PDB entry 6P1P | X-ray diffraction, 1.75 A resolution | chains A and D of the 4 polymer chains in the assembly

# Chain A
Molecule: DNA-directed DNA/RNA polymerase mu
Organism: Homo sapiens
Notes: EC 2.7.7.7
Reference sequence: Q9NP87 (DPOLM_HUMAN); residue numbers follow UniProt; this construct covers 134-397, 410-494
Sequence (354 residues; numbered 129 to 494; 12 numbers in that range are skipped by the numbering (no residue carries them; nothing is unmodelled there); the number before each row is that of its first residue):
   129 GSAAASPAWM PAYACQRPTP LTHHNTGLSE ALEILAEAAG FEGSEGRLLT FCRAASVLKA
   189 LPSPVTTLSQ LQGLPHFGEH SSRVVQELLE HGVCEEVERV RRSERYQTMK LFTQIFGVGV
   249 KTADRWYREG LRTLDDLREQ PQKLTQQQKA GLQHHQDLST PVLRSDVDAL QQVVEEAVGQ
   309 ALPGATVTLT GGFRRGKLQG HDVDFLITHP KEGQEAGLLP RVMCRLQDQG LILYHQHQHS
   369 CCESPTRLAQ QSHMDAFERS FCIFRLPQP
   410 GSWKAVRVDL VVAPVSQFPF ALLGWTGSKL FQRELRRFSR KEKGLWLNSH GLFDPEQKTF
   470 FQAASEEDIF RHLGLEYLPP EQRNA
Disordered / not traced: 129-137, 367-382
Sequence notes: expression tag (129-133); linker (410)
Ion coordination: Na+: Thr241, Ile243, Val246 (shared with 1 residue of chain P); Mg2+ site 1: Asp330, Asp332, Asp418 (together with 0KX) (shared with 1 residue of chain P); Mg2+ site 2: Asp330, Asp332 (together with 0KX)
Small-molecule neighbours: 0KX (2'-deoxy-5'-O-[(R)-hydroxy{[(R)-hydroxy(phosphonooxy)phosphoryl]amino}phosphoryl]cytidine): Gly319, Gly320, Arg323, Lys325, Gln327, Gly328, His329, Asp330, Asp332, Asp418, Gly433, Trp434, Thr435, Gly436, Ser437, Lys438, Gln441
UniProt features mapped onto this chain:
  - region: Arg323 to Asp332 (Involved in ssDNA binding)
  - binding site (Mg(2+)): Asp330, Asp332, Asp418
  - site: Gly433 (Responsible for the low discrimination between dNTP and rNTP)

# Chain D
Molecule: 4-nt DNA strand
Sequence (4 nucleotides; numbered 1 to 4; the number before each row is that of its first residue):
     1 GCCG

# Interface between chain A and chain D
Residue-residue contacts - 15 pairs, chain A then chain D:
  Ala140(A) - DG4(D)  phosphate contact
  Gly174(A) - DG1(D)  hydrogen bond to the base
  Arg175(A) - DG1(D)  salt bridge to the phosphate
  Thr178(A) - DG1(D)  hydrogen bond to the base
  Thr178(A) - DC2(D)  sugar contact
  Phe179(A) - DG1(D)  sugar contact
  Pro203(A) - DC3(D)  phosphate contact
  His204(A) - DC2(D)  sugar contact
  His204(A) - DC3(D)  hydrogen bond to the phosphate
  Gly206(A) - DC2(D)  hydrogen bond to the phosphate
  Glu207(A) - DC2(D)  hydrogen bond to the phosphate
  His208(A) - DG1(D)  salt bridge to the phosphate
  His208(A) - DC2(D)  hydrogen bond to the phosphate
  Ser209(A) - DG1(D)  phosphate contact
  Ser209(A) - DC2(D)  hydrogen bond to the phosphate
Also at the interface, not in a pair above, chain A (14 interface residues in all): Arg181, Leu202, Phe205

# Overview
Chain A and chain D form an interface of 14 and 4 residues respectively; the contacts include 7 hydrogen bonds
and 2 salt bridges. Polar contacts include Gly174(A)-DG1(D), Thr178(A)-DG1(D) and His204(A)-DC3(D). Bound to
chain A: compound 0KX. From UniProt: 3 Mg2+-binding residues on chain A.
Chain A is DNA-directed DNA/RNA polymerase mu (Homo sapiens) and chain D is a 4-nt DNA strand; the structure,
Pre-catalytic ternary complex of human DNA Polymerase Mu with 1-nt gapped substrate containing template 8OG
and ..., was determined by X-ray diffraction (same publication as 6P1M, 6P1N, 6P1O, 6P1Q, 6P1R, 6P1S and 4
further entries).
